PDB entry 6SOQ | X-ray diffraction, 1.67 A resolution | chain A

[Chain A]
Protein: Ferritin
Organism: Synechococcus sp. CC9311
Notes: EC 1.16.3.2
Reference sequence: Q0I9X8 (Q0I9X8_SYNS3); residues 1-182 here = UniProt positions 1-182
Amino-acid sequence (182 residues; numbered 1 to 182; the number before each row is that of its first residue):
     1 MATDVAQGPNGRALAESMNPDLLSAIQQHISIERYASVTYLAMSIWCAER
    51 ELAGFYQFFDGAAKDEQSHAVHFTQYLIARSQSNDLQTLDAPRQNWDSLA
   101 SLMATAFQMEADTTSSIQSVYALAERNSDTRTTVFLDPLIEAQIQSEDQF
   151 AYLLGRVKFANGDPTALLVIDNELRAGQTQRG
Disordered / not traced: 1-4
Sequence notes: engineered mutation Ala-62 (Glu in Q0I9X8)
Ion coordination: Fe ion site 1: Glu-33, Glu-66, His-69; Fe ion site 2: Glu-66, Glu-110
Reported in the primary citation:
  - mutagenesis - E62A: decreased catalytic activity on mineralization
  - mutagenesis - E62A: unchanged binding to Fe2+
  - mutagenesis - E62A: unchanged catalytic activity

[Overview]
The Fe ion site 1 is built by Glu-33, Glu-66 and His-69. The Fe ion site 2 is built by Glu-66 and Glu-110.
From the paper: E62A reduces catalytic activity on mineralization; E62A leaves binding to Fe2+ unchanged.
Chain A is Ferritin (Synechococcus sp. CC9311); the structure, 2 minute Fe2+ soaked structure of SynFtn
variant E62A, was determined by X-ray diffraction together with 6SOM, 6SON, 6SOO, 6SOP and 6SOR from the same
study.
